2YVH - chains A and E of the 8 polymer chains in the assembly; structure by X-ray diffraction, 2.50 A resolution.

# Chain A
Protein: Transcriptional regulator
Organism: Corynebacterium glutamicum
UniProtKB: Q8NMG3 (Q8NMG3_CORGL); residues 1-177 here = UniProt positions 1-177
Amino-acid sequence (177 residues; numbered 1 to 177; the number before each row is that of its first residue):
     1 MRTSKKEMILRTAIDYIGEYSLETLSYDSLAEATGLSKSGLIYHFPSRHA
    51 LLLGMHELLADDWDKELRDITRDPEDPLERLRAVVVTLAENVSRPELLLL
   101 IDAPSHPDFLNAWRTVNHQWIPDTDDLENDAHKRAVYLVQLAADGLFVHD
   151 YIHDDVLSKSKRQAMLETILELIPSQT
Unresolved in the structure: 1-3, 175-177
Modified residues: Mse1 (selenomethionine); Mse8, Mse55, Mse165 (selenomethionine; parent Met)

# Chain E
Molecule: 14-nt DNA strand
Sequence (14 nucleotides; each row starts with the number of its first residue):
     3 TAACTGTACCGACC

# Chain A / chain E interface
Contacting residue pairs - 12 pairs, chain A then chain E:
  Lys5(A) - DA10(E)  salt bridge to the phosphate
  Lys5(A) - DC11(E)  phosphate contact
  Ser37(A) - DC12(E)  hydrogen bond to the phosphate
  Ser37(A) - DG13(E)  phosphate contact
  Ser39(A) - DC12(E)  base contact
  Ser39(A) - DG13(E)  hydrogen bond to the base
  Ser39(A) - DA14(E)  base contact
  Gly40(A) - DC12(E)  phosphate contact
  Tyr43(A) - DT9(E)  sugar contact
  Tyr43(A) - DA10(E)  hydrogen bond to the phosphate
  Tyr43(A) - DC11(E)  base contact
  His44(A) - DC11(E)  salt bridge to the phosphate
Also at the interface, not in a pair above, chain A (7 interface residues in all): Leu36

# Overview
7 residues of chain A face 6 of chain E across their interface, with 3 hydrogen bonds and 2 salt bridges.
Polar pairs include Ser39(A)-DG13(E), Ser37(A)-DC12(E) and Tyr43(A)-DA10(E).
Here chain A is Transcriptional regulator (Corynebacterium glutamicum) and chain E is a 14-nt DNA strand.
Entry 2YVH (Crystal structure of the operator-binding form of the multi-drug binding transcriptional repressor
CgmR) was determined by X-ray diffraction together with 2ZOZ from the same study.
